7DBJ - chains B and C of the 4 polymer chains in the assembly; structure by X-ray diffraction, 1.55 A resolution.

[Chain B (and C)]
Molecule: L-lactate dehydrogenase B chain
From: Homo sapiens
Notes: EC 1.1.1.27; chain C of this document is another copy of the same molecule, construct and numbering; everything in this record applies to it too
Reference sequence: P07195 (LDHB_HUMAN); residue numbers follow UniProt; this construct covers 2-334
Chain sequence (333 residues; row label = number of the first residue in the row):
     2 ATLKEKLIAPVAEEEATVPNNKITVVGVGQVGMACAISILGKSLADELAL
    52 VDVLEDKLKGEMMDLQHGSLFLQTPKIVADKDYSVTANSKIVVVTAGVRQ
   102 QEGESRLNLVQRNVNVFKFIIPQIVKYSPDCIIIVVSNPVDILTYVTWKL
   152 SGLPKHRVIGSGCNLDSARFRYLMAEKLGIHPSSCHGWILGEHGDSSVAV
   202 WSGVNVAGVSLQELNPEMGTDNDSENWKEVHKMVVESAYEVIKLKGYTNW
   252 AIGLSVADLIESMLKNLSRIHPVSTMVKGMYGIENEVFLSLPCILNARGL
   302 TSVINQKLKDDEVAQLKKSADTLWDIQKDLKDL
UniProt features mapped onto this chain:
  - active site: His194 (Proton acceptor)
  - binding site (NAD(+)): Arg100, Asn139
  - binding site (substrate): Arg107, Asn139, Arg170, Thr249
  - modified residue: Ala2 (N-acetylalanine), Lys7 (N6-acetyllysine), Ser44 (Phosphoserine), Lys58 (N6-acetyllysine), Lys119 (N6-acetyllysine), Tyr240 (Phosphotyrosine), Lys329 (N6-acetyllysine)
  - natural variant: Lys7 (K7E: In LDHBD), Ala35 (A35E: In LDHBD), Gly69 (G69E: In LDHBD), Arg107 (R107W: In LDHBD), Ser129 (S129R: In LDHBD), Phe171 (F171V: In LDHBD), Arg172 (R172H: In LDHBD; R172P: In LDHBD), Met175 (M175L: In LDHBD; M175V), Asn223 (deletion: In LDHBD), Asp322 (D322V: In LDHBD), Trp325 (W325R: In LDHBD)
  - mutagenesis: Asp53 (D53A: Abolishes interaction with MP31), Arg100 (R100A: Abolishes interaction with MP31)
Small-molecule neighbours:
  - H1U (N-[[3-[2-[(phenylmethyl)amino]ethyl]-1H-indol-2-yl]methyl]cycloheptanamine): Ser203, Gly204, Asn206, Gly209, Ser211, Glu214, Lys308, Leu309, Lys310
  - NADH (NAI; 1,4-dihydronicotinamide adenine dinucleotide): Gly28, Val29, Gly30, Gln31, Val32, Gly33, Asp53, Val54, Leu55, Thr96, Ala97, Gly98, Val99, Arg100, Gln101, Leu110, Asn114, Val117, Val137, Ser138, Asn139, Val141, Ser162, Leu166, His194, Tyr248, Thr249, Ile253
  - oxamic acid (OXM): Gln101, Arg107, Asn139, Leu166, Arg170, His194, Ala239, Thr249
Reported in the primary citation:
  - allosteric site: Ser203, Gly204, Asn206, Gly209, Ser211, Glu214, Lys308, Lys310
  - specificity-determining residues: Glu214, Lys308, Lys310 (by similarity / conservation)
  - binding site for H1U: Ser203, Gly204, Asn206, Gly209, Ser211, Glu214, Lys308, Lys310

[Chain B / chain C interface]
Pairs across the interface (59; chain B residue first):
  Lys7(B) with Asn306(C), hydrogen bond (backbone-side chain)
  Leu8(B) with Val304(C); Ile305(C); Asn306(C), hydrogen bond (backbone-backbone)
  Ile9(B) with Ser303(C); Val304(C)
  Ala10(B) with Ser303(C); Val304(C), hydrogen bond (backbone-backbone); Asn306(C)
  Pro11(B) with Thr302(C)
  Val12(B) with Lys156(C); Leu301(C); Thr302(C), hydrogen bond (backbone-backbone); Ser303(C); Val304(C), hydrophobic
  Ala13(B) with His157(C); Arg299(C); Thr302(C), hydrogen bond (backbone-backbone)
  Glu15(B) with His157(C); Arg299(C), hydrogen bond (backbone-side chain)
  Glu16(B) with Arg299(C)
  Ala17(B) with Arg299(C), hydrogen bond (backbone-side chain)
  Thr18(B) with Asn267(C)
  Asn21(B) with Asn21(C), hydrogen bond
  Asn22(B) with Asn21(C)
  Ser44(B) with Lys266(C), hydrogen bond (backbone-side chain)
  Gln74(B) with Glu262(C), hydrogen bond; Lys266(C); Leu268(C)
  Pro76(B) with Lys266(C); Asn267(C)
  Lys91(B) with Asn21(C), hydrogen bond
  His157(B) with Ala13(C)
  Glu262(B) with Gln74(C), hydrogen bond
  Lys266(B) with Ser44(C), hydrogen bond (side chain-backbone); Gln74(C); Pro76(C)
  Asn267(B) with Pro76(C)
  Leu268(B) with Gln74(C)
  Arg299(B) with Ala13(C); Glu14(C), hydrogen bond (side chain-backbone); Glu16(C), salt bridge; Thr18(C)
  Leu301(B) with Val12(C)
  Thr302(B) with Pro11(C); Val12(C), hydrogen bond (backbone-backbone); Ala13(C), hydrogen bond (backbone-backbone)
  Ser303(B) with Ile9(C); Ala10(C); Val12(C)
  Val304(B) with Leu8(C); Ile9(C); Ala10(C), hydrogen bond (backbone-backbone); Val12(C), hydrophobic
  Ile305(B) with Leu8(C); Ile9(C), hydrophobic
  Asn306(B) with Lys7(C), hydrogen bond (side chain-backbone); Leu8(C), hydrogen bond (backbone-backbone); Ala10(C)
Other interface residues (no listed pair), chain B (33 interface residues in all): Glu6, Asp47, Lys156, Ile295
Other interface residues (no listed pair), chain C (31 interface residues in all): Glu6, Glu15, Asp47, Ile295

[Overview]
Chain B and chain C form an interface of 33 and 31 residues respectively, with 19 hydrogen bonds and 1 salt
bridge. Among the polar pairs are Arg299(B)-Glu16(C), Lys7(B)-Asn306(C) and Glu15(B)-Arg299(C). The paper
reports a binding site for H1U at Ser203(B), Gly204(B) and Asn206(B) among others; an allosteric site at
Ser203(B), Gly204(B) and Asn206(B) among others.
Chain B and chain C are both L-lactate dehydrogenase B chain (Homo sapiens); the structure, Crystal structure
of human LDHB in complex with NADH, oxamate, and AXKO-0046, was determined by X-ray diffraction (same
publication as 7DBK).
